Entry 7CR3 (electron microscopy, 3.60 A resolution); this record covers chains A and B of the 8 polymer chains in the assembly.

Chain A (and B):
Molecule: Potassium voltage-gated channel subfamily KQT member 2
Organism: Homo sapiens
Notes: chain B of this document is another copy of the same molecule, construct and numbering; everything in this record applies to it too
Reference sequence: O43526 (KCNQ2_HUMAN); residue numbers follow UniProt; this construct covers 64-702
Chain sequence (656 residues; numbered 63 to 718; the number before each row is that of its first residue):
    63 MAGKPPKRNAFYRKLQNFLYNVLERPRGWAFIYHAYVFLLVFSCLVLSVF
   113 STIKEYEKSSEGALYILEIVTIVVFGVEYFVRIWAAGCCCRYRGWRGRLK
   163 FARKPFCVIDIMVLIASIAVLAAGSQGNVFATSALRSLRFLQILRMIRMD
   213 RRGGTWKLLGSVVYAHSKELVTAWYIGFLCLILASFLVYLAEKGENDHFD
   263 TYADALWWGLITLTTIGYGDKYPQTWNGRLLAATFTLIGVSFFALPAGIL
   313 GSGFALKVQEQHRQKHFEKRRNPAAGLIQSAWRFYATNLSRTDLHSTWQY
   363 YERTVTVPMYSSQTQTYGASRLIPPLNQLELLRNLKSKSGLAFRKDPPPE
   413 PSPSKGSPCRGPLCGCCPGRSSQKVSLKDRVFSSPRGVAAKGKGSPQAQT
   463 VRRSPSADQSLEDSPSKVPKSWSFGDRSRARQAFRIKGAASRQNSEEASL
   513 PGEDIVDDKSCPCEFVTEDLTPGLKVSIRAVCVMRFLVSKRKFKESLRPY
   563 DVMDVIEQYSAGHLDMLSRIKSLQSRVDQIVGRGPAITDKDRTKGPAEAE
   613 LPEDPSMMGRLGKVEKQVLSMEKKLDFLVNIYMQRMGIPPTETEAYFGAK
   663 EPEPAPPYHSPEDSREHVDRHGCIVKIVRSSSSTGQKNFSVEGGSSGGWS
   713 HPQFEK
Unresolved in the structure: 63-69, 185-194, 368-534, 596-718
Construct notes: initiating methionine (63); expression tag (703-718)

Interface between chain A and chain B:
Residue-residue contacts (73):
  His228(A) with Ala317(B); Val320(B)
  Glu231(A) with Leu220(B); Phe316(B); Val320(B)
  Thr234(A) with Thr217(B)
  Tyr237(A) with Ile209(B); Thr217(B); Trp218(B)
  Ile238(A) with Leu221(B), hydrophobic
  Phe240(A) with Phe104(B), hydrophobic
  Leu241(A) with Trp218(B), hydrophobic
  Ile244(A) with Ile205(B), hydrophobic
  Phe248(A) with Arg201(B); Phe202(B), hydrophobic
  Ala265(A) with Ile115(B), hydrophobic
  Trp270(A) with Tyr280(B), hydrogen bond
  Thr274(A) with Tyr280(B)
  Thr277(A) with Thr276(B); Thr277(B)
  Ile278(A) with Ile278(B)
  Gly279(A) with Ile278(B); Gly279(B)
  Tyr280(A) with Tyr280(B)
  Gly281(A) with Tyr280(B)
  Tyr284(A) with Tyr280(B), hydrophobic; Asp282(B)
  Pro285(A) with Trp269(B), hydrophobic
  Arg291(A) with Asp266(B), salt bridge; Trp269(B)
  Ala295(A) with Leu272(B), hydrophobic
  Thr298(A) with Leu272(B); Ile278(B)
  Leu299(A) with Phe305(B), hydrophobic
  Ser303(A) with Pro308(B)
  Phe304(A) with Leu221(B), hydrophobic
  Leu307(A) with Ala309(B); Leu312(B), hydrophobic; Gly313(B)
  Ile311(A) with Gly313(B); Phe316(B), hydrophobic
  Ser314(A) with Ser314(B), hydrogen bond; Ala317(B)
  Leu318(A) with Ala317(B), hydrophobic; Leu318(B), hydrophobic
  Glu322(A) with Gln321(B)
  Asp563(A) with Arg325(B), salt bridge
  Val564(A) with Phe329(B), hydrophobic
  Met565(A) with His328(B); Phe329(B), hydrophobic
  Ile568(A) with Asp563(B); Asp566(B)
  Tyr571(A) with Gln570(B), hydrogen bond (side chain-backbone); Tyr571(B); Gly574(B)
  Ser572(A) with Gln570(B)
  His575(A) with Gly574(B); Asp577(B), salt bridge; Arg581(B)
  Met578(A) with Met578(B), hydrophobic; Arg581(B), hydrogen bond (backbone-side chain)
  Leu579(A) with Arg581(B)
  Ile582(A) with Arg581(B)
  Leu585(A) with Leu585(B), hydrophobic
  Gln586(A) with Ser584(B); Arg588(B)
  Val589(A) with Arg588(B)
  Asp590(A) with Arg588(B), salt bridge
  Ile592(A) with Ile592(B), hydrophobic; Arg595(B), hydrogen bond (backbone-side chain)
  Val593(A) with Ile592(B), hydrophobic; Arg595(B), hydrogen bond (backbone-side chain)
  Arg595(A) with Arg595(B)
Interface residues without a listed pair, chain A (60 interface residues in all): Ala227, Tyr251, Thr263, Tyr264, Leu268, Lys283, Ala306, Gly310, Gly315, Arg325, Val567, Glu569, Arg581
Interface residues without a listed pair, chain B (53 interface residues in all): Val111, Thr114, Met208, Asp212, Trp236, Val567, His575

Summary:
Chain A and chain B form an interface of 60 and 53 residues respectively, with 6 hydrogen bonds and 4 salt
bridges. Polar pairs include Arg291(A)-Asp266(B), Asp563(A)-Arg325(B) and His575(A)-Asp577(B).
Both chains are Potassium voltage-gated channel subfamily KQT member 2 (Homo sapiens). Entry 7CR3 (human
KCNQ2-CaM in apo state) was determined by electron microscopy, deposited together with 7CR0, 7CR1, 7CR2, 7CR4
and 7CR7.
